Entry 3X1I (X-ray diffraction, 2.40 A resolution); this record covers chain A.

Chain A:
Protein: Peroxisome proliferator-activated receptor gamma
Source organism: Homo sapiens
Notes: fragment: ligand binding domain
UniProt: P37231 (PPARG_HUMAN); residues 204-477 here correspond to UniProt positions 232-505 (UniProt number = residue number + 28)
Amino-acid sequence (276 residues; numbered 202 to 477; the number before each row is that of its first residue):
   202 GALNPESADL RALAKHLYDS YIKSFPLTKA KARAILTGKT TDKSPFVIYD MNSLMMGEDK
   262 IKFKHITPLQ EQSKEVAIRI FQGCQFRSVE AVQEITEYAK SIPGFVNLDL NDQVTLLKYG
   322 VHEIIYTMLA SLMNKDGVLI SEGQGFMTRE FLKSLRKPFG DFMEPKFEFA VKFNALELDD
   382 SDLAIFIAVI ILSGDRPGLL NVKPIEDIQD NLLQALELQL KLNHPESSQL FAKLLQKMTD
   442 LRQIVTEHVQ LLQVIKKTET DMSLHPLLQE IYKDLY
Disordered / not traced: 202-205, 240, 263-274, 476-477
Construct notes: expression tag (202-203)
UniProt features mapped onto this chain:
  - motif: Pro467 to Asp475 (9aaTAD)
  - binding site (rosiglitazone): Gln286 to Ser289, His323, His449, Tyr473
  - cross-link: Lys224 (Glycyl lysine isopeptide (Lys-Gly) (interchain with G-Cter in ubiquitin))
Covalent attachments: compound 66B linked to Cys285
Ligand contacts: 66B ((8E,12Z,15Z,18Z,21Z)-6-oxotetracosa-8,12,15,18,21-pentaenoic acid): Leu228, Gly284, Arg288, Ser289, His323, Ile326, Tyr327, Leu330, Leu333, Leu340, Ile341, Ser342, Glu343, Gly344, Phe363, Met364, Lys367, His449, Leu469, Tyr473

Overview:
Covalently linked compound 66B: at Cys285. Curated annotation (UniProt) lists 7 rosiglitazone-binding
residues.
Chain A is Peroxisome proliferator-activated receptor gamma (Homo sapiens); the structure, hPPARgamma Ligand
binding domain in complex with 6-oxo-tetracosahexaenoic acid, was determined by X-ray diffraction, deposited
together with 3X1H.
